8QV0 - chains A and F of the 26 polymer chains in the assembly; structure by electron microscopy, 6.60 A resolution (low resolution: residue-level contacts below are approximate; hydrogen-bond / salt-bridge calls are withheld).

# Chain A (and F)
Protein: Tubulin alpha-1 chain
From: Saccharomyces cerevisiae
Notes: chain F of this document is another copy of the same molecule, construct and numbering; everything in this record applies to it too
UniProt: P09733 (TBA1_YEAST); residue numbers follow UniProt; this construct covers 1-447
Amino-acid sequence (447 residues; row label = number of the first residue in the row):
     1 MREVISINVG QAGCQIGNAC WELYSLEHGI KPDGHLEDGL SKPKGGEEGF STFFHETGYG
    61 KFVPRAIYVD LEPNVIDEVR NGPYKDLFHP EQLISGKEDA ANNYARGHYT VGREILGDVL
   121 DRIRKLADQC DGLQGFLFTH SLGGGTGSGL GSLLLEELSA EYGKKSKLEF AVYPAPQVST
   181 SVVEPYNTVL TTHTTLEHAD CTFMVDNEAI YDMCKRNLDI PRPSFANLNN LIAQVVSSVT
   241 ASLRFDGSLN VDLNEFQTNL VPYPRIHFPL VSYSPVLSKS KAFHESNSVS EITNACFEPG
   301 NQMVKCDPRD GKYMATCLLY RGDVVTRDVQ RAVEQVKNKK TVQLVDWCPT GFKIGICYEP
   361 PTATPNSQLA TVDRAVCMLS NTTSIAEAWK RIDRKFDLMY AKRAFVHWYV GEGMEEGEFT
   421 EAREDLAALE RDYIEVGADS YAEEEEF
Unresolved in the structure: 441-447
UniProt features mapped onto this chain:
  - active site: Glu255
  - binding site (GTP): Gln11, Glu72, Ser141, Gly145, Thr146, Thr180, Asn207, Asn229
  - binding site (Mg(2+)): Glu72
  - mutagenesis: Asp252 (D252A: Poisonous alpha-tubulins that cause lethality. Microtubules do not depolymerize), Glu255 (E255A: Poisonous alpha-tubulins that cause lethality. Microtubules do not depolymerize)

# Chain A / chain F interface
Contacting residue pairs (12; chain A residue first):
  Lys281(A) - Pro90(F)
  Ala282(A) - Tyr59(F)
  Phe283(A) - Lys61(F)
  His284(A) - Lys85(F)
  His284(A) - Asp86(F)
  His284(A) - Phe88(F)
  His284(A) - His89(F)
  Glu285(A) - His89(F)
  Ser286(A) - Thr57(F)
  Ser286(A) - Gly58(F)
  Glu291(A) - Gln129(F)
  Glu298(A) - Lys125(F)
Interface residues without a listed pair, chain A (9 interface residues in all): Leu277
Interface residues without a listed pair, chain F (14 interface residues in all): Val63, Leu87, Glu91

# In short
9 residues of chain A and 14 residues of chain F are in contact. From UniProt: active-site residue Glu255(A),
8 GTP-binding residues, Mg2+-binding residue Glu72(A) and 2 mutagenesis sites on chain A.
Both chains are Tubulin alpha-1 chain (Saccharomyces cerevisiae). Entry 8QV0 (Structure of the native
microtubule lattice nucleated from the yeast spindle pole body) was determined by electron microscopy together
with 8QV2, 8QV3 and 8QRY from the same study.
